PDB entry 3SBT | X-ray diffraction, 1.80 A resolution | chain B

== Chain B ==
Name: A1 cistron-splicing factor AAR2
Organism: Saccharomyces cerevisiae
UniProt: P32357 (AAR2_YEAST); numbering as in UniProt (aligned over 1-355)
Amino-acid sequence (363 residues; numbered 1 to 363; the number before each row is that of its first residue):
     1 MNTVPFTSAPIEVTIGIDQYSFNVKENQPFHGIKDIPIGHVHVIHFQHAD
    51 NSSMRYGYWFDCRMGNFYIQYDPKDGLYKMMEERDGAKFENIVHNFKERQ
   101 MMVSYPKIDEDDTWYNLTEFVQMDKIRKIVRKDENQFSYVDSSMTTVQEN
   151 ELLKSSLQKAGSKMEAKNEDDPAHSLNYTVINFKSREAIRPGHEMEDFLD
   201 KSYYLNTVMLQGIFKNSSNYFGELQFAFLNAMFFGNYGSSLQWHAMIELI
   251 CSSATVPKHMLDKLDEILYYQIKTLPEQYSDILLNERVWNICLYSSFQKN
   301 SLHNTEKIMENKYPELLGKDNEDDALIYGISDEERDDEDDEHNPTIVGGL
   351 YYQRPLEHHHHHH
Disordered / not traced: 154-170, 318-363
Differences from the reference sequence: expression tag (356-363)
UniProt features mapped onto this chain:
  - region: Leu-261 to Ile-282 (Leucine-zipper)
  - modified residue: Ser-253 (Phosphoserine), Thr-274 (Phosphothreonine), Tyr-328 (Phosphotyrosine), Ser-331 (Phosphoserine), Thr-345 (Phosphothreonine)
  - mutagenesis: Ser-253 (S253A: No effect on interaction with PRP8; S253D/E: Disrupts interaction with PRP8)
What the authors report for this chain:
  - mutagenesis - S253D, S253E: abolished binding to Pre-mRNA-splicing factor 8
  - mutagenesis - S253A: unchanged binding to Pre-mRNA-splicing factor 8
  - contacts within the chain: Leu-249/Ser-253 (hydrogen bond)
  - interface residues: Asp-281
  - post-translational modification sites: Ser-253, Thr-274, Tyr-328, Ser-331, Thr-345
  - mutagenesis - S253D, S253E: abolished binding to Prp8p
  - mutagenesis - S253A: unchanged binding to Prp8pE1

== Overview ==
UniProt lists one mutagenesis site. The paper reports that S253D and S253E abolish binding to
Pre-mRNA-splicing factor 8; the interface residue Asp-281.
Chain B is A1 cistron-splicing factor AAR2 (Saccharomyces cerevisiae); the structure, Crystal structure of a
Aar2-Prp8 complex, was determined by X-ray diffraction (same publication as 3SBG and 3SBS).
